3WIN - chains C and A of the 5 polymer chains in the assembly; structure by X-ray diffraction, 3.50 A resolution.

[Chain C]
Protein: 17 kD hemagglutinin component
From: Clostridium botulinum B
Reference sequence: Q45841 (Q45841_CLOBO); residue numbers follow UniProt; this construct covers 2-146
Amino-acid sequence (168 residues; each row starts with the number of its first residue; numbers below 1 keep their minus sign (Met-21 is residue -21)):
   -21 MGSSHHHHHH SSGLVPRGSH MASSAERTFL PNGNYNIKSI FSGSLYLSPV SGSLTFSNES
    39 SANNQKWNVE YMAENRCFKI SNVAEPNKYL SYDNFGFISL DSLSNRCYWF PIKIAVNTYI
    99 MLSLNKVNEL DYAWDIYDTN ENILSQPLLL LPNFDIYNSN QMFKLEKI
Not modelled in the structure: -21 to 4, 146
Sequence notes: expression tag (-21 to 1)

[Chain A]
Protein: HA1
From: Clostridium botulinum B
Reference sequence: Q33CP6 (Q33CP6_CLOBO); numbering as in UniProt (aligned over 7-294)
Amino-acid sequence (316 residues; each row starts with the number of its first residue; numbers below 1 keep their minus sign (Met-21 is residue -21)):
   -21 MASWSHPQFE KGALEVLFQG PGYPDDDDIQ NSLNDKIVTI SCKANTDLFF YQVPGNGNVS
    39 LFQQTRNYLE RWRIIYDSNK AAYKIKSMNI YNTNLVLTWN APTHNISAQQ DSNADNQYWL
    99 LLKDIGNNSF IIASYKNPNL VLYADTVARN LKLSTLNNSS YIKFIIEDYV ISDFKNFTCR
   159 ISPILAGGKV VQQVSMTNLA VNLYIWNNDL NQKWTIIYNE EKAAYQFFNK ILSNGVLTWI
   219 FSDGNTVRVS SSAQNNDAQY WLINPVSDNY DRYTITNLRD KTKVLDLYGG QTADGTTIQV
   279 FNSNGGDNQI WTMSNP
Not modelled in the structure: -21 to 8
Sequence notes: expression tag (-21 to 6)

[Interface between chain C and chain A]
Pairs across the interface (28):
  Val28(C) - Pro80(A)  hydrophobic
  Ser29(C) - Thr81(A)
  Ser31(C) - Pro80(A)  hydrogen bond (side chain-backbone)
  Ser31(C) - Thr81(A)
  Ser31(C) - His82(A)
  Thr33(C) - Pro80(A)
  Asp71(C) - His82(A)  salt bridge
  Phe73(C) - Tyr121(A)
  Phe73(C) - Leu131(A)
  Phe73(C) - Ser132(A)
  Gly74(C) - Thr133(A)
  Phe75(C) - His82(A)
  Phe75(C) - Leu118(A)  hydrophobic
  Phe75(C) - Leu131(A)
  Tyr115(C) - Lys114(A)
  Tyr115(C) - Asn115(A)
  Tyr115(C) - Pro116(A)
  Ser123(C) - Ala79(A)
  Ser123(C) - Pro80(A)
  Ser123(C) - Lys114(A)
  Gln124(C) - Trp77(A)
  Gln124(C) - Lys114(A)  hydrogen bond (side chain-backbone)
  Gln124(C) - Asn115(A)  hydrogen bond
  Pro125(C) - Trp77(A)
  Pro125(C) - Pro80(A)
  Pro125(C) - Leu118(A)  hydrophobic
  Leu127(C) - Leu118(A)  hydrophobic
  Leu129(C) - Asn117(A)
Interface residues without a listed pair, chain C (16 interface residues in all): Gly30, Thr117

[Overview]
Chain C and chain A form an interface of 16 and 14 residues respectively, with 3 hydrogen bonds and 1 salt
bridge. Polar pairs include Asp71(C)-His82(A), Ser31(C)-Pro80(A) and Gln124(C)-Lys114(A).
Here chain C is 17 kD hemagglutinin component and chain A is HA1, both from Clostridium botulinum B. Entry
3WIN (Clostridium botulinum Hemagglutinin) was determined by X-ray diffraction.
